4DRH - chains A and B; structure by X-ray diffraction, 2.30 A resolution.

# Chain A
Molecule: Peptidyl-prolyl cis-trans isomerase FKBP5
Organism: Homo sapiens
Notes: EC 5.2.1.8; fragment: FKBP51 Fk1 domain
UniProt: Q13451 (FKBP5_HUMAN); numbering as in UniProt (aligned over 1-140)
Sequence (144 residues; row label = number of the first residue in the row; numbers below 1 keep their minus sign (Gly-3 is residue -3)):
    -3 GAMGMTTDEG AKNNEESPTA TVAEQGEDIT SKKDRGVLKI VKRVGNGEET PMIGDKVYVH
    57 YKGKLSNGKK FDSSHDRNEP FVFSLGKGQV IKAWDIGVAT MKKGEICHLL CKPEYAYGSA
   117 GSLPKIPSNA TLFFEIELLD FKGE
Not modelled in the structure: -3 to 8
Differences from the reference sequence: expression tag (-3 to 0)
Small-molecule neighbours: rapamycin immunosuppressant drug (RAP): Tyr57, Phe67, Asp68, His71, Phe77, Gly84, Gln85, Val86, Ile87, Trp90, Tyr113, Lys121, Ile122, Phe130

# Chain B
Molecule: Serine/threonine-protein kinase mTOR
Organism: Homo sapiens
Notes: EC 2.7.11.1; fragment: FRB domain
UniProt: P42345 (MTOR_HUMAN); residue numbers follow UniProt; this construct covers 2025-2114
Sequence (98 residues; row label = number of the first residue in the row):
  2017 GAMDPEFMEM WHEGLEEASR LYFGERNVKG MFEVLEPLHA MMERGPQTLK ETSFNQAYGR
  2077 DLMEAQEWCR KYMKSGNVKD LTQAWDLYYH VFRRISKQ
Not modelled in the structure: 2017, 2113-2114
Differences from the reference sequence: expression tag (2017-2024)
Small-molecule neighbours: rapamycin immunosuppressant drug (RAP): Leu2031, Glu2032, Ser2035, Arg2036, Phe2039, Thr2098, Trp2101, Asp2102, Tyr2105, Phe2108
What the authors report for this chain:
  - mutagenesis - S2035T: abolished binding to Peptidyl-prolyl cis-trans isomerase FKBP5 (chain A)

# Interface between chain A and chain B
Residue-residue contacts - 4 pairs, chain A then chain B:
  His71(A) with Asp2102(B), salt bridge
  Val78(A) with Tyr2105(B), hydrogen bond (backbone-side chain); Arg2109(B)
  Phe79(A) with Tyr2105(B)
Interface residues without a listed pair, chain A (9 interface residues in all): Ser70, Phe77, Gln85, Ser118, Pro120, Lys121
Interface residues without a listed pair, chain B (6 interface residues in all): Phe2039, Val2094, Thr2098

# Overview
9 residues of chain A and 6 residues of chain B are in contact; the contacts include 1 hydrogen bond and 1
salt bridge. Polar pairs include His71(A)-Asp2102(B) and Val78(A)-Tyr2105(B). Rapamycin immunosuppressant drug
is bound between chain A and chain B. From the paper: S2035T of chain B abolishes binding to Peptidyl-prolyl
cis-trans isomerase FKBP5 (chain A).
Chain A is Peptidyl-prolyl cis-trans isomerase FKBP5 and chain B is Serine/threonine-protein kinase mTOR, both
from Homo sapiens; the structure, Co-crystal structure of the PPIase domain of FKBP51, Rapamycin and the FRB
fragment of mTOR at ..., was determined by X-ray diffraction.
